PDB entry 7VXZ | electron microscopy, 3.19 A resolution | chains B and D of the 5 polymer chains in the assembly

[Chain B]
Protein: Capsid protein VP2
Source organism: Coxsackievirus B3
UniProtKB: P03313 (POLG_CXB3N); residues 1-263 here correspond to UniProt positions 70-332 (UniProt number = residue number + 69)
Sequence (263 residues; numbered 1 to 263; the number before each row is that of its first residue):
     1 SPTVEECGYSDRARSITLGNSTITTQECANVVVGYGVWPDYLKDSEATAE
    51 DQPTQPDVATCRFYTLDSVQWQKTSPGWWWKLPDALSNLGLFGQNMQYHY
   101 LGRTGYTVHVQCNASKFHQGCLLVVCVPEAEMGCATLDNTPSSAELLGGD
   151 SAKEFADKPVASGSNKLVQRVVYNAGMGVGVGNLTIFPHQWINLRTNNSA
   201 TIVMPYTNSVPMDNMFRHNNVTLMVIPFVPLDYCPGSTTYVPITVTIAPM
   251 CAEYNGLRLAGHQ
Unresolved in the structure: 1-7, 263
Sequence notes: conflict Ser151 (Thr220 in P03313)
Swiss-Prot annotation at these positions:
  - site: Gln263 (Cleavage)

[Chain D]
Protein: Capsid protein VP4
Source organism: Coxsackievirus B3
UniProtKB: P03313 (POLG_CXB3N); residue numbers follow UniProt; this construct covers 1-69
Sequence (69 residues; numbered 1 to 69; the number before each row is that of its first residue):
     1 MGAQVSTQKTGAHETGLNASGNSIIHYTNINYYKDAASNSANRQDFTQDP
    51 GKFTEPVKDIMIKSLPALN
Unresolved in the structure: 1, 14-24, 69
Sequence notes: conflict Gly16 (Arg in P03313)
Swiss-Prot annotation at these positions:
  - site: Asn69 (Cleavage)
  - lipidation: Gly2 (N-myristoyl glycine)

[Chain B / chain D interface]
Residue-residue contacts (14):
  Asp11(B) - Ala67(D)
  Asp11(B) - Leu68(D)
  Arg14(B) - Lys58(D)
  Arg14(B) - Asp59(D)  salt bridge
  Asn30(B) - Val57(D)
  Asn30(B) - Asp59(D)
  Val31(B) - Val57(D)
  Val31(B) - Lys58(D)  hydrogen bond (backbone-backbone)
  Val32(B) - Pro56(D)  hydrophobic
  Val33(B) - Pro56(D)  hydrogen bond (backbone-backbone)
  Gly34(B) - Pro56(D)
  Tyr35(B) - Lys52(D)
  Tyr35(B) - Phe53(D)  hydrophobic
  Thr196(B) - Leu68(D)
Other interface residues (no listed pair), chain B (11 interface residues in all): Ala29, Gly36
Other interface residues (no listed pair), chain D (9 interface residues in all): Met61

[Summary]
11 residues of chain B face 9 of chain D across their interface; the contacts include 2 hydrogen bonds and 1
salt bridge. Polar pairs include Arg14(B)-Asp59(D), Val31(B)-Lys58(D) and Val33(B)-Pro56(D).
Chain B is Capsid protein VP2 and chain D is Capsid protein VP4, both from Coxsackievirus B3; the structure,
Coxsackievirus B3 at pH7.4 (VP3-234Q) incubation with coxsackievirus and adenovirus receptor for 20min, was
determined by electron microscopy, deposited together with 7VXH, 7VY0, 7VY5, 7VY6, 7VYK, 7VYL and 3 further
entries.
